1WXG - chain A; structure by X-ray diffraction, 1.90 A resolution.

# Chain A
Molecule: NH(3)-dependent NAD(+) synthetase
Source organism: Escherichia coli
Notes: EC 6.3.1.5
UniProtKB: P18843 (NADE_ECOLI); residue numbers follow UniProt; this construct covers 1-275
Chain sequence (275 residues; numbered 1 to 275; the number before each row is that of its first residue):
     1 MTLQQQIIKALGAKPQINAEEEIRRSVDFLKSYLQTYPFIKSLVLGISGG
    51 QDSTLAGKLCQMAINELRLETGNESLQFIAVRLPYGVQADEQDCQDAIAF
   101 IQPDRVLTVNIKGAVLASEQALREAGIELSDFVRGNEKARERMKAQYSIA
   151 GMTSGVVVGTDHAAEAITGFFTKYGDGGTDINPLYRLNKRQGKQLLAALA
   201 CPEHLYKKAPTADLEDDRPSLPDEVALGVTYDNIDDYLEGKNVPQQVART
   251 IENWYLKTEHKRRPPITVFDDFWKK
Unresolved in the structure: 1, 88-90, 208-223
Bound ions: Mg2+: Asp52, Glu165
Small-molecule neighbours: nicotinic acid adenine dinucleotide (DND): Tyr33, Tyr37, Phe39, Tyr147, Ala150, Gly151, Gly155, Val156, Val157, Asp180
Swiss-Prot annotation at these positions:
  - binding site (deamido-NAD(+)): Tyr33, Asn136, Arg140, Lys173, Asp180, His260, Lys261
  - binding site (ATP): Gly46 to Ser53, Arg82, Gln88, Thr160, Lys189, Thr211
  - binding site (Mg(2+)): Asp52, Glu165
From the paper describing this entry:
  - Mg2+ coordination: Glu165
  - binding site for nicotinic acid adenine dinucleotide: Tyr33, Asn136, Arg140, Val156, Phe170, Thr172, Lys173, Asp176, Asp180, His260, Lys261
  - conformationally variable residues (order/disorder transition): Gln88 to Asp90

# In short
Ligands of chain A: nicotinic acid adenine dinucleotide. Asp52 and Glu165 coordinate Mg2+. Curated annotation
(UniProt) lists 7 deamido-NAD+-binding residues, 13 ATP-binding residues and Mg2+-binding residues Asp52 and
Glu165. The paper reports a binding site for nicotinic acid adenine dinucleotide at Tyr33, Asn136 and Arg140
among others; Mg2+ coordination by Glu165.
Chain A is NH(3)-dependent NAD(+) synthetase (Escherichia coli); the structure, E.coli NAD Synthetase, DND,
was determined by X-ray diffraction together with 1WXE, 1WXF and 1WXH from the same study.
